PDB entry 1RUG | X-ray diffraction, 3.00 A resolution | chains 2 and 4 of the 4 polymer chains in the assembly

# Chain 2
Protein: Rhinovirus 14
Source organism: Human rhinovirus 14
Notes: engineered mutation(s): N(1)219S
Reference sequence: P03303 (POLG_HRV14); residues 1-262 here correspond to UniProt positions 69-330 (UniProt number = residue number + 68)
Chain sequence (262 residues; numbered 1 to 262; the number before each row is that of its first residue):
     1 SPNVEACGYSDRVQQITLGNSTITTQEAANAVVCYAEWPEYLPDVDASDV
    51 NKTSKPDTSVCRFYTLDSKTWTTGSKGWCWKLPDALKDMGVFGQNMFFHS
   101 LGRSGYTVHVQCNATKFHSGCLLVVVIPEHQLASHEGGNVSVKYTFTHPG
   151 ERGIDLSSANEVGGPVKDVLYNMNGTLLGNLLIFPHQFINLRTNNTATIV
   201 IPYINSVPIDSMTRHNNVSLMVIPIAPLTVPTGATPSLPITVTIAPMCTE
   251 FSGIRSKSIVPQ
Not modelled in the structure: 1-7
Construct notes: conflict L170 (Ile239 in P03303)

# Chain 4
Protein: Rhinovirus 14
Source organism: Human rhinovirus 14
Notes: engineered mutation(s): N(1)219S
Reference sequence: P03303 (POLG_HRV14); residues 1-68 here = UniProt positions 1-68
Chain sequence (68 residues; each row starts with the number of its first residue):
     1 GAQVSTQKSGSHENQNILTNGSNQTFTVINYYKDAASTSSAGQSLSMDPS
    51 KFTEPVKDLMLKGAPALN
Not modelled in the structure: 1-28

# Chain 2 / chain 4 interface
Pairs across the interface (22; chain 2 residue first):
  S10(2) - N68(4)  hydrogen bond (side chain-backbone)
  D11(2) - D58(4)
  D11(2) - A66(4)
  D11(2) - N68(4)  hydrogen bond (backbone-side chain)
  R12(2) - L67(4)
  R12(2) - N68(4)  hydrogen bond (side chain-backbone)
  Q14(2) - D58(4)
  A29(2) - L67(4)  hydrophobic
  N30(2) - V56(4)
  N30(2) - K57(4)
  N30(2) - D58(4)
  N30(2) - M60(4)
  A31(2) - P55(4)
  A31(2) - V56(4)
  A31(2) - K57(4)  hydrogen bond (backbone-backbone)
  V32(2) - P55(4)
  V33(2) - P55(4)  hydrogen bond (backbone-backbone)
  V33(2) - K57(4)
  Y35(2) - K51(4)
  Y35(2) - F52(4)  hydrophobic
  W38(2) - K57(4)
  T193(2) - L67(4)
Also at the interface, not in a pair above, chain 2 (15 interface residues in all): Y9, A28, A36

# Overview
15 residues of chain 2 and 10 residues of chain 4 are in contact; the contacts include 5 hydrogen bonds. Polar
pairs include S10(2)-N68(4), D11(2)-N68(4) and R12(2)-N68(4).
Here chain 2 is Rhinovirus 14 and chain 4 is Rhinovirus 14, both from Human rhinovirus 14. Entry 1RUG
(Rhinovirus 14 mutant N1219S complexed with antiviral compound win 52035) was determined by X-ray diffraction
together with 1RUC, 1RUD, 1RUE, 1RUF, 1RUH, 1RUI and 1RUJ from the same study.
